6PVE - chain A; structure by X-ray diffraction, 2.30 A resolution.

Chain A:
Molecule: NNMT protein
Organism: Homo sapiens
UniProt: Q6FH49 (Q6FH49_HUMAN); residue numbers follow UniProt; this construct covers 1-264
Amino-acid sequence (283 residues; row label = number of the first residue in the row; numbers below 1 keep their minus sign (Met-18 is residue -18)):
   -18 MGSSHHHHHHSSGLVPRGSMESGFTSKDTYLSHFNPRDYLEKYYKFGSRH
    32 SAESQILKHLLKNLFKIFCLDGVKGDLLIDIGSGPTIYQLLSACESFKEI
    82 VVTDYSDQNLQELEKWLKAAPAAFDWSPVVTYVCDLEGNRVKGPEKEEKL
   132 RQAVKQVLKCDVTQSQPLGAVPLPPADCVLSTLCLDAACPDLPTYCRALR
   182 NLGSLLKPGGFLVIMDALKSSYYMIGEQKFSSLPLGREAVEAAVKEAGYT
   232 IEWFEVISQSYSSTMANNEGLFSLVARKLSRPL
Unresolved in the structure: -18 to -10, 261-264
Construct notes: expression tag (-18 to 0); engineered mutation Ala100 (Lys in Q6FH49), Ala101 (Glu in Q6FH49), Ala103 (Glu in Q6FH49)
Small-molecule neighbours: OZP (9-(5-{[(3S)-3-amino-3-carboxypropyl][3-(3-carbamoylphenyl)propyl]amino}-5-deoxy-alpha-D-ribofuranosyl)-9H-purin-6-amine): Tyr11, Phe15, Tyr20, Tyr24, Tyr25, Gly63, Ser64, Gly65, Thr67, Tyr69, Gln70, Asp85, Tyr86, Ser87, Asn90, Cys141, Asp142, Val143, Thr144, Thr163, Leu164, Cys165, Asp167, Ala168, Ala169, Asp197, Ala198, Ser201, Tyr203, Tyr204, Ser213, Tyr242, Ala247
What the authors report for this chain:
  - binding site for OZP: Tyr20, Tyr25, Gly63, Tyr69, Asp85, Asn90, Asp142, Val143, Thr163, Ser201, Ser213

Summary:
Bound to chain A: compound OZP. From the paper: a binding site for OZP at Tyr20, Tyr25 and Gly63 among others.
Chain A is NNMT protein (Homo sapiens); the structure, Structure of Nicotinamide N-Methyltransferase (NNMT) in
complex with inhibitor LL319, was determined by X-ray diffraction, deposited together with 6PVS.
